8AC5 - chains C and D of the 20 polymer chains in the assembly; structure by electron microscopy, 3.10 A resolution.

# Chain C
Protein: Cytochrome b
Source organism: Yarrowia lipolytica
Reference sequence: Q9B6D0 (CYB_YARLI); residue numbers follow UniProt; this construct covers 1-385
Chain sequence (385 residues; numbered 1 to 385; the number before each row is that of its first residue):
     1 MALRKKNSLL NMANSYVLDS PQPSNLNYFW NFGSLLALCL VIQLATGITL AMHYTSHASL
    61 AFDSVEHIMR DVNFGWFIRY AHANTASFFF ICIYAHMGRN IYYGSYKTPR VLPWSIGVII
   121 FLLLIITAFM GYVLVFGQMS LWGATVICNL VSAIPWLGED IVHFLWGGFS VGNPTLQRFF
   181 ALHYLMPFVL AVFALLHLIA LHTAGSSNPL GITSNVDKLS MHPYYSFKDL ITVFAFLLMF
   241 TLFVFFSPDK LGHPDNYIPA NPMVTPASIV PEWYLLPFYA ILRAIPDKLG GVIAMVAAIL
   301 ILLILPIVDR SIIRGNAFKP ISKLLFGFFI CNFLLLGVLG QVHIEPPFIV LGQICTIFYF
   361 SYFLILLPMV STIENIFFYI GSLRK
Disordered / not traced: 384-385
Ion coordination: heme c Fe site 1: His82, His183; heme c Fe site 2: His96, His197
Residues lining bound ligands:
  - heme c (HEC), molecule 1: Trp30, Gly33, Ser34, Leu36, Ala37, Phe89, Ile93, His96, Met97, Arg99, Asn100, Ser105, Arg110, Pro113, Trp114, Gly117, Val118, Ile120, Phe121, Leu190, Ala194, His197, Leu198, Leu201, Ser206, Ser207
  - heme c (HEC), molecule 2: Leu40, Gln43, Leu44, Gly47, Ile48, Leu50, Ala51, Tyr54, Val65, Arg79, His82, Ala83, Ala86, Phe89, Leu124, Thr127, Ala128, Gly131, Tyr132, Leu134, Val135, Phe180, His183, Tyr184, Pro187, Tyr274
  - 1,2-diacyl-sn-glycero-3-phosphocholine (PC1): Asn27, Phe29, Tyr94, Ala95, Gly98, Arg99, Tyr102, Tyr103, Pro209, Leu210, Ala317, Lys323, Phe326, Gly327, Ile330, Cys331, Phe333
  - phosphatidylethanolamine (PTY), molecule 1: Ser34, Ala37, Leu38, His222, Pro223, Ser226, Phe227, Asp229, Leu230, Val233, Phe234
  - phosphatidylethanolamine (PTY), molecule 2: Phe74, Phe77, Phe234, Leu237, Phe240, Phe245
Swiss-Prot annotation at these positions:
  - binding site (heme b): His82, His96, His183, His197
  - binding site (a ubiquinone): His202

# Chain D
Protein: YALI0A17468p
Source organism: Yarrowia lipolytica
Reference sequence: Q6CGP7 (Q6CGP7_YARLI); residue numbers follow UniProt; this construct covers 1-330
Chain sequence (330 residues; row label = number of the first residue in the row):
     1 MRRRRIGVWP ENRRVSRLWV SLSPRSCVTC PVPTNQNPPI NNHHTPILTQ MFKAIPLRQA
    61 LLGISSAVCA GATTTYYYTT KAEAMTAAEH GLHPAEYPWP QNGMLSTFDH ASLRRGYQVY
   121 KEVCAACHSL DRIAWRNLVG VTHTTDEAKA FAEELEYDDE PDDEGNPRKR PGKLADYIPG
   181 PYPNEQAARA ANQGALPPDL SLIAKARHGG ADYIFALLTG YPDEPPAGVV LAPGMNYNPY
   241 FPGGGIGMAR TLFDGVVEYE DGTPATTSQM AKDVAAFLTW AAEPEHDERK KLGLKAIIVI
   301 SAMLGLSVYI KKFKWSPIKN RKFIYNPPKN
Disordered / not traced: 1-84, 329-330
Ion coordination: heme c Fe: His128, Met248
Residues lining bound ligands:
  - heme c (HEC): Val119, Val123, Cys124, Cys127, His128, Asn192, Ala195, Leu196, Pro197, Pro198, Leu200, Ile203, Arg207, Tyr213, Ile214, Leu217, Leu218, Phe241, Ile246, Gly247, Met248, Thr251, Leu252, Val274, Leu278
  - phosphatidylethanolamine (PTY): Leu292, Lys295, Ala296, Val299, Ile300

# Chain C / chain D interface
Pairs across the interface (68):
  Ser24(C) with Trp315(D); Arg321(D)
  Tyr28(C) with Lys311(D)
  Phe62(C) with Arg132(D); Leu202(D), hydrophobic
  Asp63(C) with Arg132(D), salt bridge
  Glu66(C) with Leu202(D)
  Met69(C) with Lys205(D)
  Arg70(C) with Arg132(D); Ile133(D); Ser201(D), hydrogen bond (side chain-backbone); Leu202(D); Ala281(D), hydrogen bond (side chain-backbone); Ala282(D)
  Asp71(C) with Arg136(D), salt bridge
  Phe74(C) with Leu292(D), hydrophobic
  Trp76(C) with Glu285(D); Arg289(D); Leu292(D), hydrophobic
  Tyr80(C) with Lys205(D), hydrogen bond; Glu285(D)
  Asp217(C) with Arg321(D), salt bridge
  Leu219(C) with Trp315(D), hydrophobic; Ile318(D), hydrophobic
  Tyr224(C) with Lys314(D); Trp315(D), hydrogen bond (backbone-side chain); Ile318(D), hydrophobic
  Tyr225(C) with Trp315(D)
  Phe227(C) with Ile310(D), hydrophobic; Lys314(D)
  Lys228(C) with Lys311(D)
  Ile231(C) with Leu304(D); Ser307(D); Val308(D), hydrophobic; Lys311(D)
  Phe234(C) with Ile300(D); Met303(D), hydrophobic; Leu304(D), hydrophobic
  Leu237(C) with Ile300(D)
  Leu238(C) with Ile297(D), hydrophobic; Ile300(D), hydrophobic; Ser301(D)
  Thr241(C) with Ala296(D); Ile297(D); Ile300(D)
  Leu242(C) with Met104(D), hydrophobic; Ile297(D), hydrophobic
  Phe245(C) with Arg289(D), hydrogen bond (backbone-side chain); Leu292(D), hydrophobic; Gly293(D)
  Phe246(C) with Met104(D); Lys290(D); Gly293(D); Leu294(D); Ile297(D), hydrophobic
  Pro248(C) with Arg289(D)
  Asp249(C) with Lys205(D)
  Pro254(C) with Lys205(D); Ala206(D); Arg207(D)
  Tyr257(C) with Leu202(D); Lys205(D), hydrogen bond; Ala206(D), hydrophobic
  Ile258(C) with Ala206(D), hydrophobic; Arg207(D)
  His343(C) with Met85(D); His90(D)
  Glu345(C) with Met85(D), hydrogen bond (side chain-backbone)
Interface residues without a listed pair, chain C (37 interface residues in all): Leu230, Ala235, Val244, Asp255, Pro259
Interface residues without a listed pair, chain D (36 interface residues in all): Tyr177, His208, Pro284

# Summary
37 residues of chain C and 36 residues of chain D are in contact, with 7 hydrogen bonds and 3 salt bridges.
Among the polar pairs are Asp63(C)-Arg132(D), Asp71(C)-Arg136(D) and Asp217(C)-Arg321(D). One
phosphatidylethanolamine molecule is bound between chain C and chain D.
Here chain C is Cytochrome b and chain D is YALI0A17468p, both from Yarrowia lipolytica. Entry 8AC5 (Complex
III2 from Yarrowia lipolytica, with decylubiquinol, oxidised, b-position) was determined by electron
microscopy (same publication as 8AB6, 8AB7, 8AB8, 8AB9, 8ABA, 8ABB and 11 further entries).
